Entry 5UD7 (X-ray diffraction, 2.20 A resolution); this record covers chains A and C of the 6 polymer chains in the assembly.

== Chain A (and C) ==
Molecule: Triggering receptor expressed on myeloid cells 2
Source organism: Homo sapiens
Notes: chain C of this document is another copy of the same molecule, construct and numbering; everything in this record applies to it too
UniProt: Q9NZC2 (TREM2_HUMAN); numbering as in UniProt (aligned over 19-174)
Chain sequence (169 residues; numbered 19 to 187; the number before each row is that of its first residue):
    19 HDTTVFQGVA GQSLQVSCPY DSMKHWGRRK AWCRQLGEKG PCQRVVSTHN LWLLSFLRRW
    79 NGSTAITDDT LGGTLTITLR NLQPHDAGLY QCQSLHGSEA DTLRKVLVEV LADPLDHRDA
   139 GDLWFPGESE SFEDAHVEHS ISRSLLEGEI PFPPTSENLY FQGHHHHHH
Unresolved in the structure: 19-20, 130-187 (chain C: 19-20, 55-57, 131-187)
Cystine bridges: Cys36-Cys110
Glycans and other covalent adducts: N-acetylglucosamine (NAG) linked to Asn79
Construct notes: conflict Asp20 (Asn in Q9NZC2); expression tag (175-187)
What the authors report for this chain:
  - contacts within the chain: Arg47-Ser65 (hydrogen bond), Arg47-Asn68, Arg47-Thr66 (hydrogen bond), Arg47-His67 (backbone contact), Lys48-Thr66 (backbone contact), Val63-Asn79 (backbone contact)
  - post-translational modification sites: Asn79
  - binding site for N-acetylglucosamine: Arg62, Val63, Val64
  - disease-associated variants - R47H (Tm change 10 degC): decreased stability
  - disease-associated variants - R47H: decreased binding to PS
  - disease-associated variants - R47H: decreased signaling in response to PS
  - disease-associated variants - R47H: decreased expression

== Chain A / chain C interface ==
Pairs across the interface (16):
  Thr22(A) - Gln30(C)  hydrogen bond
  Val23(A) - Gln30(C)  hydrogen bond (backbone-side chain)
  Phe24(A) - Gln30(C)
  Ser35(A) - Ser31(C)
  Pro37(A) - Arg98(C)
  Pro37(A) - Asn99(C)
  Tyr38(A) - Arg98(C)  hydrogen bond (backbone-side chain)
  Asp87(A) - Arg76(C)  salt bridge
  Asp87(A) - Trp78(C)  hydrogen bond
  Gly90(A) - Trp78(C)
  Gly90(A) - Arg98(C)  hydrogen bond (backbone-side chain)
  Gly91(A) - Arg98(C)  hydrogen bond (backbone-side chain)
  Thr92(A) - Trp78(C)
  Thr92(A) - Arg98(C)  hydrogen bond
  Arg122(A) - Gly29(C)  hydrogen bond (side chain-backbone)
  Arg122(A) - Asn99(C)
Also at the interface, not in a pair above, chain A (12 interface residues in all): Leu89

== Summary ==
The interface between chain A and chain C involves 12 residues on one side and 7 on the other; the contacts
include 8 hydrogen bonds and 1 salt bridge. Among the polar pairs are Asp87(A)-Arg76(C), Thr22(A)-Gln30(C) and
Val23(A)-Gln30(C). From the paper: a binding site for N-acetylglucosamine at Arg62(A), Val63(A) and Val64(A);
R47H of chain A reduces stability.
Both chains are Triggering receptor expressed on myeloid cells 2 (Homo sapiens). Entry 5UD7 (Crystal Structure
of Wild-Type Ig-like Domain) was determined by X-ray diffraction (same publication as 6B8O and 5UD8).
